PDB entry 6Y10 | X-ray diffraction, 1.22 A resolution | chain A

# Chain A
Name: R-specific alcohol dehydrogenase
Source organism: Lactobacillus brevis
UniProtKB: Q84EX5 (Q84EX5_LACBR); residues 1-251 here correspond to UniProt positions 2-252 (UniProt number = residue number + 1)
Amino-acid sequence (262 residues; numbered -10 to 251; the number before each row is that of its first residue; numbers below 1 keep their minus sign (Met-10 is residue -10)):
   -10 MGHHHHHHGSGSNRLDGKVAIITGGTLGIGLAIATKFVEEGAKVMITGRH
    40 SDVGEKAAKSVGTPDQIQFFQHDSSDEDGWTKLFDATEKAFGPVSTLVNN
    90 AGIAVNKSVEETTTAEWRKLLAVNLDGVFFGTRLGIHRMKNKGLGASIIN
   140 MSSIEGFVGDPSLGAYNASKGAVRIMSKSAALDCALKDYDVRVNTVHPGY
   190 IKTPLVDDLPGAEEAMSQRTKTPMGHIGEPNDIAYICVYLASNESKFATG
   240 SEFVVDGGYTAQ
Unresolved in the structure: -10 to 0
Sequence notes: initiating methionine (-10); expression tag (-9 to 0); engineered mutation His126 (Gln127 in Q84EX5)
Bound ions: Mg2+ site 1: Thr209 (together with 1,2-ethanediol); Mg2+ site 2 near Thr249 (its only coordinating residue here); Mg2+ site 3 near Gln251 (its only coordinating residue here)
What the authors report for this chain:
  - interface residues: Ser40, His126 (from molecular simulation)

# Summary
The paper reports interface residues Ser40 and His126.
Chain A is R-specific alcohol dehydrogenase (Lactobacillus brevis); the structure, X-ray structure of
Lactobacillus brevis alcohol dehydrogenase mutant Q126H, was determined by X-ray diffraction (same publication
as 7A2B, 6Y0Z and 6Y1C).
